6D1Y - chain A; structure by X-ray diffraction, 1.93 A resolution.

== Chain A ==
Protein: High affinity nerve growth factor receptor
Organism: Homo sapiens
Notes: EC 2.7.10.1
Reference sequence: P04629 (NTRK1_HUMAN), isoform P04629-4; residues 479-796 here correspond to UniProt positions 381-698 (UniProt number = residue number - 98)
Chain sequence (320 residues; numbered 477 to 796; the number before each row is that of its first residue):
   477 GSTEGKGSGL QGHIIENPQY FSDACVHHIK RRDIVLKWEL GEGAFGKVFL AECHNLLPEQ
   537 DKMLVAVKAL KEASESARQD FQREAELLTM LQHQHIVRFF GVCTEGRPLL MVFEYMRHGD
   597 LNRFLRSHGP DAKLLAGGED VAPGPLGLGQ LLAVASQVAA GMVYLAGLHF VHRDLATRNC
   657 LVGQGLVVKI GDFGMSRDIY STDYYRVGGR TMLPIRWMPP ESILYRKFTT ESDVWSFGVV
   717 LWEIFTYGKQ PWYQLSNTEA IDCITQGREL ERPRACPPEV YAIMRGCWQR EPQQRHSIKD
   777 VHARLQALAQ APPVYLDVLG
Unresolved in the structure: 477-480, 534-536, 611-619, 683-686
Construct notes: expression tag (477-478)
Residues lining bound ligands: FQJ (2,4-dichloro-N-(3-methyl-1-phenyl-1H-pyrazol-5-yl)benzamide): Gly481, Lys482, Ser484, Gly485, Leu486, Lys544, Glu560, Leu564, Leu567, Ile572, Met587, Phe589, Phe646, His648, Ile666, Gly667, Asp668, Phe669, Gly670, Arg673
What the authors report for this chain:
  - binding site for FQJ: Gly485, Leu486, Lys544, Leu564, Phe589, His648, Asp668

== Summary ==
Ligands of chain A: compound FQJ. The paper reports a binding site for FQJ at Gly485, Leu486 and Lys544 among
others.
Chain A is High affinity nerve growth factor receptor (Homo sapiens); the structure, Crystal structure of
Tyrosine-protein kinase receptor in complex with 2,4-dichloro-N-(3-methyl-1-phenyl-1H-pyrazol-5-yl)benzamide
Inhibitor, was determined by X-ray diffraction together with 6D1Z, 6D20 and 6D22 from the same study.
